Entry 9ML1 (electron microscopy, 3.00 A resolution); this record covers chains O and P of the 15 polymer chains in the assembly.

== Chain O ==
Molecule: D24.1M01 Heavy Chain
From: Homo sapiens
Sequence (235 residues; row label = number of the first residue in the row; a row labelled like 35A-35B holds insertion residues (35A, then the next letters in order)):
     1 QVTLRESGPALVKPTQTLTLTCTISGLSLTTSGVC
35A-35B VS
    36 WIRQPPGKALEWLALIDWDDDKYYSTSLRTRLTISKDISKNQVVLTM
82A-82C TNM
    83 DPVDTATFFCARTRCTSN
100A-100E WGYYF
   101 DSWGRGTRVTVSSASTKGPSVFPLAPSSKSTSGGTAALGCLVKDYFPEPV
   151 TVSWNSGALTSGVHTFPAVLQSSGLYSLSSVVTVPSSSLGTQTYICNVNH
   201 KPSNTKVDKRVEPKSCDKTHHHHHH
Unresolved in the structure: 113-225
Cystine bridges: Cys22-Cys92, Cys35-Cys97

== Chain P ==
Molecule: D24.1M01 Light Chain
From: Homo sapiens
Sequence (217 residues; each row starts with the number of its first residue; note: 1 number in that range is skipped by the numbering (no residue carries it; nothing is unmodelled there); a row labelled like 27A-27C holds insertion residues (27A, then the next letters in order)):
     1 QSVLTQPPS
    11 VSGAPGQRVTISCTGSA
27A-27C SNI
    28 GAGYDVHWYQQVPGAAPKLLIFVYSNRPSGVPDRISGSKSGTSASLAISG
    78 LQAEDEADYYCQSYDDSL
95A-95B RG
    96 WVFGGGTKLTV
  106A L
   107 GQPKAAPSVTLFPPSSEELQANKATLVCLISDFYPGAVTVAWKADSSPVK
   157 AGVETTTPSKQSNNKYAASSYLSLTPEQWKSHRSYSCQVTHEGSTVEKTV
   207 APTECS
Unresolved in the structure: 1, 108-212
Cystine bridges: Cys23-Cys88

== Interface between chain O and chain P ==
Pairs across the interface (34; chain O residue first):
  Ile37(O) - Phe98(P)  hydrophobic
  Gln39(O) - Gln38(P)  hydrogen bond
  Gln39(O) - Tyr87(P)  hydrogen bond
  Ala44(O) - Gly99(P)
  Leu45(O) - Tyr87(P)  hydrophobic
  Leu45(O) - Phe98(P)
  Trp47(O) - Gly95B(P)
  Trp47(O) - Trp96(P)  hydrophobic
  Trp47(O) - Phe98(P)
  Tyr58(O) - Trp96(P)  hydrophobic
  Thr61(O) - Leu95(P)
  Phe91(O) - Ala43(P)  hydrophobic
  Phe91(O) - Pro44(P)
  Asn100(O) - Gly30(P)  hydrogen bond (side chain-backbone)
  Asn100(O) - Tyr31(P)
  Asn100(O) - Asp32(P)  hydrogen bond
  Trp100A(O) - Tyr31(P)  hydrophobic
  Trp100A(O) - Tyr91(P)
  Trp100A(O) - Trp96(P)  hydrogen bond (backbone-side chain)
  Gly100B(O) - Tyr31(P)
  Gly100B(O) - Asp32(P)
  Gly100B(O) - His34(P)  hydrogen bond (backbone-side chain)
  Tyr100C(O) - His34(P)  hydrogen bond (backbone-side chain)
  Tyr100C(O) - Gln89(P)  hydrogen bond (backbone-side chain)
  Tyr100C(O) - Trp96(P)
  Tyr100D(O) - His34(P)
  Tyr100D(O) - Tyr36(P)
  Tyr100D(O) - Phe49(P)
  Tyr100D(O) - Gln89(P)
  Phe100E(O) - Tyr36(P)  hydrogen bond (backbone-side chain)
  Phe100E(O) - Phe98(P)  hydrophobic
  Asp101(O) - Leu46(P)
  Trp103(O) - Pro44(P)  hydrophobic
  Gly104(O) - Ala43(P)
Other interface residues (no listed pair), chain O (22 interface residues in all): Lys43, Glu46, Leu50, Thr98, Arg105
Other interface residues (no listed pair), chain P (20 interface residues in all): Ala42, Arg95A

== In short ==
The interface between chain O and chain P involves 22 residues on one side and 20 on the other; the contacts
include 9 hydrogen bonds. Among the polar pairs are Gln39(O)-Gln38(P), Gln39(O)-Tyr87(P) and
Asn100(O)-Gly30(P).
Chain O is D24.1M01 Heavy Chain and chain P is D24.1M01 Light Chain, both from Homo sapiens; the structure,
D24.1M01 Fab bound to HPV16 L1 pentamer, was determined by electron microscopy, deposited together with 9ML3.
